Entry 2IPA (solution NMR); this record covers chains A and B.

Chain A:
Protein: Thioredoxin
From: Bacillus subtilis
Reference sequence: P14949 (THIO_BACSU); residues 1-104 here correspond to UniProt positions 0-103 (UniProt number = residue number - 1)
Sequence (104 residues; numbered 1 to 104; the number before each row is that of its first residue):
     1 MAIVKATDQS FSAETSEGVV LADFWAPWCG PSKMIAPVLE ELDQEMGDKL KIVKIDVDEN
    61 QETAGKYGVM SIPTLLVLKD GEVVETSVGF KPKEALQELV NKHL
Differences from the reference sequence: engineered mutation Ser32 (Cys31 in P14949)

Chain B:
Protein: Protein arsC
From: Bacillus subtilis
Notes: EC 1.20.4.-, 3.1.3.48
Reference sequence: P45947 (ARSC_BACSU); numbering as in UniProt (aligned over 1-139)
Sequence (139 residues; row label = number of the first residue in the row):
     1 MENKIIYFLS TGNSARSQMA EGWAKQYLGD EWKVYSAGIE AHGLNPNAVK AMKEVGIDIS
    61 NQTSDIIDSD ILNNADLVVT LSGDAADKCP MTPPHVKREH WGFDDPARAQ GTEEEKWAFF
   121 QRVRDEIGNR LKEFAETGK
Differences from the reference sequence: engineered mutation Ser10 (Cys in P45947), Ala15 (Cys in P45947), Ser82 (Cys in P45947)
Curated features (UniProtKB/Swiss-Prot):
  - active site: Cys89 (Nucleophile)

How chain A and chain B interact:
Disulfides between the chains: Cys29(A)-Cys89(B)
Residue-residue contacts (24):
  Trp28(A) - Cys89(B)
  Trp28(A) - Met91(B)
  Cys29(A) - Cys89(B)  disulfide
  Val57(A) - Met91(B)
  Gln61(A) - Met91(B)
  Gln61(A) - Thr92(B)
  Gln61(A) - Pro93(B)
  Gln61(A) - Pro94(B)
  Ala64(A) - Met91(B)
  Gly65(A) - Pro93(B)
  Gly68(A) - Ser69(B)
  Val69(A) - Met91(B)
  Met70(A) - Ile67(B)
  Met70(A) - Ser69(B)
  Met70(A) - Leu72(B)
  Met70(A) - Pro90(B)
  Met70(A) - Met91(B)
  Met70(A) - Pro93(B)
  Ser71(A) - Ile67(B)
  Ser71(A) - Lys88(B)
  Ser71(A) - Met91(B)
  Ile72(A) - Lys88(B)
  Ile72(A) - Cys89(B)
  Val88(A) - Lys88(B)

In short:
12 residues of chain A face 10 of chain B across their interface; the contacts include 1 disulfide bond.
Curated annotation (UniProt) lists active-site residue Cys89(B) on chain B.
Here chain A is Thioredoxin and chain B is Protein arsC, both from Bacillus subtilis. Entry 2IPA (solution
structure of Trx-ArsC complex) was determined by solution NMR.
